PDB entry 4B23 | X-ray diffraction, 2.00 A resolution | chains A and X of the 3 polymer chains in the assembly

# Chain A
Molecule: MAG2, DNA-3-methyladenine glycosylase 2
Organism: Schizosaccharomyces pombe
Notes: EC 3.2.2.21
UniProtKB: O94468 (MAG2_SCHPO); residue numbers follow UniProt; this construct covers 1-213
Chain sequence (232 residues; each row starts with the number of its first residue; numbers below 1 keep their minus sign (Met-18 is residue -18)):
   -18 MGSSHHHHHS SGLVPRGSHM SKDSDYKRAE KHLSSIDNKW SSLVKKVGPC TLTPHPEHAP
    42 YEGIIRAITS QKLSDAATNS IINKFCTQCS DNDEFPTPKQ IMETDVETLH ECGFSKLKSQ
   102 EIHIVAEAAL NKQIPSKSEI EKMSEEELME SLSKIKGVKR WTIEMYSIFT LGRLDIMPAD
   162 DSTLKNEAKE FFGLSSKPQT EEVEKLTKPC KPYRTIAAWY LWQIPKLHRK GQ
Unresolved in the structure: -18 to 2, 210-213
Differences from the reference sequence: expression tag (-18 to 0)
Curated features (UniProtKB/Swiss-Prot):
  - binding site (DNA): Lys53, Leu54, Ser61, His91, Gly94, Ser96, Lys97, Lys99, Glu102, Lys137, Gly138, Lys140, Thr143, Ser163, Thr164
From the paper describing this entry:
  - mutagenesis - K53G: abolished binding to abasic DNA

# Chain X
Molecule: 11-nt DNA strand
Sequence (11 nucleotides; each row starts with the number of its first residue):
     1 GCTACXAATC G
Modified positions: 3DR (1',2'-dideoxyribofuranose-5'-phosphate) at position 6

# Chain A / chain X interface
Pairs across the interface (23; chain A residue first):
  Ser51(A) - DA7(X)  phosphate contact
  Gln52(A) - DA7(X)  sugar contact
  Gln52(A) - DA8(X)  sugar contact
  Lys53(A) - DC5(X)  base contact
  Lys53(A) - 3DR_6(X)  sugar contact
  Lys53(A) - DA7(X)  hydrogen bond to the phosphate
  Leu98(A) - DT9(X)  sugar contact
  Glu102(A) - DT9(X)  sugar contact
  Lys137(A) - DT9(X)  phosphate contact
  Lys137(A) - DC10(X)  salt bridge to the phosphate
  Gly138(A) - DA8(X)  phosphate contact
  Gly138(A) - DT9(X)  hydrogen bond to the phosphate
  Lys140(A) - DA8(X)  hydrogen bond to the phosphate
  Lys140(A) - DT9(X)  salt bridge to the phosphate
  Arg141(A) - DA8(X)  phosphate contact
  Trp142(A) - DA7(X)  hydrogen bond to the phosphate
  Trp142(A) - DA8(X)  phosphate contact
  Thr143(A) - DA7(X)  phosphate contact
  Thr143(A) - DA8(X)  hydrogen bond to the phosphate
  Asp162(A) - DA7(X)  phosphate contact
  Ser163(A) - 3DR_6(X)  hydrogen bond to the phosphate
  Thr164(A) - 3DR_6(X)  hydrogen bond to the phosphate
  Asn167(A) - 3DR_6(X)  phosphate contact
Other interface residues (no listed pair), chain A (18 interface residues in all): Leu54, Ile136, Val139

# In short
The interface between chain A and chain X involves 18 residues on one side and 6 on the other, with 7 hydrogen
bonds and 2 salt bridges. Polar pairs include Lys53(A)-DA7(X), Gly138(A)-DT9(X) and Lys140(A)-DA8(X). Curated
annotation (UniProt) lists 15 DNA-binding residues on chain A. The paper reports that K53G of chain A
abolishes binding to abasic DNA.
Chain A is MAG2, DNA-3-methyladenine glycosylase 2 (Schizosaccharomyces pombe) and chain X is an 11-nt DNA
strand; the structure, Unprecedented sculpting of DNA at abasic sites by DNA glycosylase homolog Mag2, was
determined by X-ray diffraction, deposited together with 4B22 and 4B24.
